Entry 2VDL (X-ray diffraction, 2.75 A resolution); this record covers chains H and L of the 4 polymer chains in the assembly.

== Chain H ==
Name: Monoclonal antibody 10E5 heavy chain
Source organism: Mus musculus
Notes: antibody fragment or engineered binder
Sequence (221 residues; each row starts with the number of its first residue):
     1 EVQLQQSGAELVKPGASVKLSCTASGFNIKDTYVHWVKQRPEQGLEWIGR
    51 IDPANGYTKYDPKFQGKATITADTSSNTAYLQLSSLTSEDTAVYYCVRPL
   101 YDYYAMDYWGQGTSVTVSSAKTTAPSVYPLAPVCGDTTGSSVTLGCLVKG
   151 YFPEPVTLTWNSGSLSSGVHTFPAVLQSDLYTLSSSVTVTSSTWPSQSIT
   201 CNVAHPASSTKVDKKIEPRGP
Not modelled in the structure: 135-136
Cystine bridges: Cys22-Cys96, Cys146-Cys201

== Chain L ==
Name: Monoclonal antibody 10E5 light chain
Source organism: Mus musculus
Notes: antibody fragment or engineered binder
Sequence (214 residues; each row starts with the number of its first residue):
     1 DILMTQSPSSMSVSLGDTVSITCHASQGISSNIGWLQQKPGKSFMGLIYY
    51 GTNLVDGVPSRFSGSGSGADYSLTISSLDSEDFADYYCVQYAQLPYTFGG
   101 GTKLEIKRADAAPTVSIFPPSSEQLTSGGASVVCFLNNFYPKDINVKWKI
   151 DGSERQNGVLNSWTDQDSKDSTYSMSSTLTLTKDEYERHNSYTCEATHKT
   201 STSPIVKSFNRNEC
Cystine bridges: Cys23-Cys88, Cys134-Cys194

== How chain H and chain L interact ==
Cross-chain cystine bridges: Cys134(H)-Cys214(L)
Residue-residue contacts - 76 pairs, chain H then chain L:
  His35(H) - Tyr96(L)
  Gln39(H) - Gln38(L)  hydrogen bond
  Gln39(H) - Phe44(L)
  Gln39(H) - Tyr87(L)
  Leu45(H) - Phe44(L)  hydrophobic
  Leu45(H) - Tyr87(L)  hydrophobic
  Leu45(H) - Phe98(L)  hydrophobic
  Trp47(H) - Pro95(L)  hydrophobic
  Trp47(H) - Tyr96(L)
  Trp47(H) - Phe98(L)
  Lys59(H) - Leu94(L)
  Asp61(H) - Pro95(L)
  Tyr95(H) - Gln38(L)  hydrogen bond
  Tyr95(H) - Ser43(L)
  Tyr95(H) - Phe44(L)
  Leu100(H) - Val55(L)  hydrophobic
  Leu100(H) - Asp56(L)
  Tyr101(H) - Tyr49(L)
  Tyr101(H) - Asp56(L)  hydrogen bond
  Asp102(H) - Tyr91(L)
  Tyr104(H) - Tyr91(L)
  Tyr104(H) - Tyr96(L)  hydrogen bond (backbone-side chain)
  Ala105(H) - Tyr91(L)
  Met106(H) - Leu36(L)
  Met106(H) - Tyr96(L)  hydrophobic
  Asp107(H) - Gly46(L)  hydrogen bond (backbone-backbone)
  Asp107(H) - Tyr49(L)
  Trp109(H) - Leu36(L)
  Trp109(H) - Phe44(L)  hydrophobic
  Gly110(H) - Ser43(L)  hydrogen bond (backbone-side chain)
  Gln111(H) - Ser43(L)
  Tyr128(H) - Ser121(L)
  Tyr128(H) - Glu123(L)
  Tyr128(H) - Gln124(L)
  Tyr128(H) - Ser127(L)
  Pro129(H) - Ser121(L)
  Pro129(H) - Glu123(L)
  Leu130(H) - Phe118(L)
  Leu130(H) - Val133(L)  hydrophobic
  Ala131(H) - Phe118(L)
  Val133(H) - Ile117(L)
  Val133(H) - Pro119(L)
  Val133(H) - Phe209(L)  hydrophobic
  Cys134(H) - Glu213(L)
  Cys134(H) - Cys214(L)  disulfide
  Thr143(H) - Ser116(L)
  Thr143(H) - Phe118(L)
  Leu147(H) - Ser131(L)
  Lys149(H) - Ser131(L)  hydrogen bond
  Lys149(H) - Thr180(L)  hydrogen bond
  His170(H) - Asn137(L)
  His170(H) - Asn138(L)  hydrogen bond
  His170(H) - Asp167(L)
  His170(H) - Ser174(L)  hydrogen bond
  Phe172(H) - Phe135(L)  hydrophobic
  Phe172(H) - Asn137(L)
  Phe172(H) - Ser162(L)
  Phe172(H) - Thr164(L)
  Phe172(H) - Ser174(L)
  Phe172(H) - Met175(L)
  Phe172(H) - Ser176(L)
  Pro173(H) - Ser162(L)  hydrogen bond (backbone-side chain)
  Pro173(H) - Trp163(L)
  Val175(H) - Asn161(L)
  Val175(H) - Ser162(L)
  Gln177(H) - Leu160(L)
  Ser184(H) - Phe135(L)
  Ser184(H) - Ser176(L)  hydrogen bond
  Ser185(H) - Phe135(L)
  Ser186(H) - Phe135(L)
  Ser186(H) - Asn137(L)  hydrogen bond
  Lys214(H) - Glu123(L)  salt bridge
  Arg219(H) - Pro119(L)  hydrogen bond (side chain-backbone)
  Arg219(H) - Pro120(L)  hydrogen bond (side chain-backbone)
  Gly220(H) - Cys214(L)  hydrogen bond (backbone-side chain)
  Pro221(H) - Cys214(L)
Other interface residues (no listed pair), chain H (47 interface residues in all): Val37, Glu46, Arg50, Lys63, Gly112, Pro132, Leu144, Gly145, Thr171
Other interface residues (no listed pair), chain L (47 interface residues in all): Asp1, Lys42, Met45, Ile48, Tyr50, Thr178

== Overview ==
Chain H and chain L each contribute 47 residues to their interface, with 1 disulfide bond, 16 hydrogen bonds
and 1 salt bridge. Polar contacts include Lys214(H)-Glu123(L), Gln39(H)-Gln38(L) and Tyr95(H)-Gln38(L).
Chain H is Monoclonal antibody 10E5 heavy chain and chain L is Monoclonal antibody 10E5 light chain, both from
Mus musculus; the structure, Re-refinement of Integrin AlphaIIbBeta3 Headpiece, was determined by X-ray
diffraction together with 2VC2, 2VDK, 2VDM, 2VDN, 2VDO, 2VDP, 2VDQ and 2VDR from the same study.
